7PHA - chains l and 3 of the 55 polymer chains in the assembly; structure by electron microscopy, 8.50 A resolution (very low resolution: no residue pairs are listed; an interface is given only as per-side residue counts).

== Chain l ==
Name: 50S ribosomal protein L16
Source organism: Mycoplasma pneumoniae M129
Reference sequence: P41204 (RL16_MYCPN); numbering as in UniProt (aligned over 1-139)
Chain sequence (139 residues; row label = number of the first residue in the row):
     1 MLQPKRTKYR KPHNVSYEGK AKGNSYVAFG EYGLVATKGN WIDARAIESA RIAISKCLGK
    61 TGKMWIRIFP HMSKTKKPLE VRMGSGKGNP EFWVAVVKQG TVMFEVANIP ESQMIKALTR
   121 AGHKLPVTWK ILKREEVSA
Disordered / not traced: 137-139

== Chain 3 ==
Molecule: 23S ribosomal RNA
Source organism: Mycoplasma pneumoniae M129
Sequence (2907 nucleotides; row label = number of the first residue in the row):
     1 UACAAUAAGU UACUAAGGGC UUAUGGUGGA UGCCUUGGCA CUAAUAGGCG AUGAAGGACG
    61 UGUUAACCUG CGAUAAGCUU CGGGUAGGUG GUAAGAACCU CAGAUCCGGA GAUUUCCGAA
   121 UGGAGCAAUC CGGUAGUUGG AAACAGCUAU CAUUAAUUGA UGAAUAAAUA GUCAAUUAAA
   181 GCAAUACGUG GUGAAGUGAA ACAUCUCAGU AGCCACAGGA AAAGAAAACG AAUGUGAUUC
   241 CGUGUGUAGU GGCGAGCGAA AGCGGAACAG GCCAAACUUA UCAUUAGAUA GGGGUUGUAG
   301 GGCUUGCAAU GUGGACUUGA AAACGAUAGA AGAAGCUGUU GGAAAGCAGC GCGCAAAAGG
   361 GUGAUAGCCC CGUAUUUGAA AUUGUUUUCA UACCUAGCGA GAUCCCUGAG UAGCUCGGAA
   421 AACGUUAUUU UGAGUGAAUC UGCCCAGACC AUUGGGUAAG CCUAAAUACU AAUUAGUGAC
   481 CGAUAGCGAA ACAGUACCGU GAGGGAAAGG UGAAAAGAAC CCAGAGAUGG GAGUGAAAUA
   541 GAUUCUGAAA CCAUAUGCCU ACAACGUGUC AGAGCACAUU AAUGUGUGAU GGCGUGCGUU
   601 UUGAAGUAUG AGCCGGCGAG UUAUGAUAGC AAGCGUUAGU UAACCAGGAG AUGGGGAGCU
   661 GUAGCGAAAG CGAGUUUUAA AAGAGCGUUU GUUUGUUAUU AUAGACCCGA AACGGGUUGA
   721 GCUAGUCAUG AGCAGGUUGA AGGUUGAGUA ACAUCAACUG GAGGACCGAA CCGACUCUCG
   781 UUGAAACGAU AGCGGAUGAC UUGUGAUUAG GGGUGAAAUU CCAAUCGAAA UCCGUGAUAG
   841 CUGGUUCUCG UCGAAAUAGC UUUAAGGCUA GCGUGAGAUC ACAAAUAAGU GGAGGUAAAG
   901 CUACUGAAUG UAUGAUGGCG CCACCUAGGC GUACUGAAUA CAAUUAAACU CUGAAUGCCA
   961 UUUAUUUUAU UCUCGCAGUC AGACAGUGGG GGAUAAGCUU CAUUGUCAAG AGGGGAAGAG
  1021 CCCAGAUCAU UAAAUAAGGU CCCCAAAAUA UACUAAGUGG AAAAGGAUGU GAAAGUGCUA
  1081 AAACAGCAAG GAUGUUGGCU UAGAAGCAGC CAUCGUUUAA AGAGUGCGUA ACAGCUCACU
  1141 UGUCGAGUGU UUUUGCGCCG AAGAUGUAAC GGGGCUAAGU AUAUUACCGA AUUUAUGGAU
  1201 AAGAUUUAUA UCUUGUGGUA GACGAGCGUU GUAUUGGAGU UGAAGUCAAA GCGUGAGCAU
  1261 UGGUGGAUCC AAUACAAGUG AGAAUGCCGG CAUGAGUAAC GCUUGGGAGU GAGAAUCUCC
  1321 CAAACCGAUU GACUAAGGUU UCCUGGACCA GGGUCGUCCU UCCAGGGUUA GUCUGGACCU
  1381 AAGCUGAGGC UGAAAAGCGU AGGCGAUGGA CAACAGGUUA AUAUUCCUGU ACUUACAGUU
  1441 AGACUGAUGG AGUGACAAAG AAGGUUUUCC ACCCCCAUAA UUGGAUUUGG GGAUAAAUCA
  1501 UAAGGUGGUA CAAUAGGCAA AUCCGUUGUG CAUAACAUUG AGUGAUGAUG UCGAGUGAAU
  1561 GAGUGAUCAA GUAGCGAAGG UGGUAUUAAU CAUGCUUUCA AGAAAAGCUU CUAGGGUUAA
  1621 UCUAGCUGUA ACCAGUACCG AGAACGAACA CACGUAGUCA AGGAGAGGAU CCUAAGGUUA
  1681 GCGAGUGAAC UAUAGCCAAG GAACUCUGCA AAUUAACCCC GUAAGUUAGC GAGAAGGGGU
  1741 GCUUAUGUAA AAGUAAGCCG CAGUGAAGAA CGAGGGGGGA CUGUUUAACU AAAACACAAC
  1801 UCUAUGCCAA ACCGUAAGGU GAUGUAUAUG GGGUGACACC UGCCCAGUGC UGGAAGGUUA
  1861 AAGAAGGAGG UUAGCGCAAG CGAAGCUUUU AACUGAAGCC CCAGUGAACG GCGGCCGUAA
  1921 CUAUAACGGU CCUAAGGUAG CGAAAUUCCU AGUCGGGUAA AUUCCGUCCC GCUUGAAUGG
  1981 UGUAACCAUC UCUUGACUGU CUCGGCUAUA GACUCGGUGA AAUCCAGGUA CGGGUGAAGA
  2041 CACCCGUUAG GCGCAACGGG ACGGAAAGAC CCCGUGAAGC UUUACUGUAG CUUAAUAUUG
  2101 AUCAGGACAU UAUCAUGUAG AGAAUAGGUA GGAGCAAUCG AUGCAAGUUC GCUAGGACUU
  2161 GUUGAUGCGA AAGGUGGAAU ACUACCCUUG GUUGUGUGCU GUUCUAAUUG GUAACUGUUA
  2221 UCCAGUUUCA AGACAGUGUU AGGUGGGCAG UUUGACUGGG GCGGUCGCCU CCUAAAAGGU
  2281 AACGGAGGCG UACAAAGGUA CCUUCAGUAC GGUUGGAAAU CGUAUGUAGA GUGUAAUGGU
  2341 GUAAGGGUGC UUGACUGUGA GACAUACAGG UCGAACAGGU GAGAAAUCAG GUCAUAGUGA
  2401 UCCGGUGGUC CAGUAUGGAA UGGCCAUCGC UCAACGGAUA AAAGCUACUC CGGGGAUAAC
  2461 AGGCUGAUAC UGCCCAAGAG UUCAUAUCGA CGGCAGUGUU UGGCACCUCG AUGUCGACUC
  2521 AUCUCAUCCU CGAGCUGAAG CAGGUUCGAA GGGUUCGGCU GUUCGCCGAU UAAAGAGAUA
  2581 CGUGAGUUGG GUUCAAACCG UCGUGAGACA GGUUGGUCCC UAUCUAUUGU GCCCGUAGGA
  2641 AGAUUGAAGA GUGUUGCUUC UAGUACGAGA GGACCGAAGC GAGGACACCU CUUAUGCUCC
  2701 AGUUGUAGCG CCAGCUGCAC CGCUGGGUAG UAACGUGUCU AUUAGAUAAA CGCUGAAAGC
  2761 AUCUAAGUGU GAAACUAUCU CAAAGAUUAA UCUUCCCAUU UCGCAAGAAA GUAAGAGCCG
  2821 UCAAAGACGA UGACGUUGAU AGGUUACAGG UGUAAGCAUA GUGAUAUGUU GAGCUGAGUA
  2881 AUACUAAUUG CUCGAGGACU UAUUGGA
Disordered / not traced: 1-7, 923-927, 1560-1569, 2901-2907

== Interface between chain l and chain 3 ==
At this resolution (8 A) residue pairs are not listed: 55 residues of chain l and 51 of chain 3 lie at the interface.

== Summary ==
55 residues of chain l face 51 of chain 3 across their interface.
Here chain l is 50S ribosomal protein L16 and chain 3 is 23S ribosomal RNA, both from Mycoplasma pneumoniae
M129. Entry 7PHA (70S ribosome with EF-Tu-tRNA and P-site tRNA in chloramphenicol-treated Mycoplasma
pneumoniae cells) was determined by electron microscopy, deposited together with 7OOC, 7OOD, 7P6Z, 7PAH, 7PAI,
7PAJ and 23 further entries.
